PDB entry 6K3F | X-ray diffraction, 2.30 A resolution | chains E and F of the 12 polymer chains in the assembly

[Chain E (and F)]
Protein: Beta-arrestin-2
Organism: Rattus norvegicus
Notes: chain F of this document is another copy of the same molecule, construct and numbering; everything in this record applies to it too
Reference sequence: P29067 (ARRB2_RAT); residue numbers follow UniProt; this construct covers 1-356
Amino-acid sequence (377 residues; each row starts with the number of its first residue; numbers below 1 keep their minus sign (Met-20 is residue -20)):
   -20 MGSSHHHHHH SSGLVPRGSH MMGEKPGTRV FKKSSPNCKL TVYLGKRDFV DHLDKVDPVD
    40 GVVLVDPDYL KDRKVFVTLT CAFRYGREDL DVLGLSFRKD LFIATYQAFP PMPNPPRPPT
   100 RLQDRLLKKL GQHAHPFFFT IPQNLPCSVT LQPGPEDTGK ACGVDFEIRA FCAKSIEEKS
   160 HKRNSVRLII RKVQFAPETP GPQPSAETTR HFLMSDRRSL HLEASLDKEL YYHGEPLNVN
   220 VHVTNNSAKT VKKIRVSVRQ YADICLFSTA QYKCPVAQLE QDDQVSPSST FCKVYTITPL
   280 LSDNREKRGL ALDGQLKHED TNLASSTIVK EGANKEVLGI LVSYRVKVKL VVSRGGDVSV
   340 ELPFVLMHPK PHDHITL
Disordered / not traced: -20 to 7, 347-356 (chain F: -20 to 7, 175-181, 351-356)
Differences from the reference sequence: expression tag (-20 to 0)
Swiss-Prot annotation at these positions:
  - modified residue: Tyr48 (Phosphotyrosine), Pro176 (Hydroxyproline), Pro181 (Hydroxyproline)
  - mutagenesis: Lys11 to Lys12 (Transient ubiquitination; no stable endocytic complexes with AGTR1; impaired in scaffolding-activated ERK1/2), Lys18 (K18R: Promotes agonist-stimulated down-regulation of CHRM2 and CHRM1; no effect on internalization of CHRM2; when associated with R-107, R-108, R-207 and R-296), Val54 (V54A: Inhibits internalization of EDNRA and EDNRB), Lys107 (K107R: Promotes agonist-stimulated down-regulation of CHRM2 and CHRM1; no effect on internalization of CHRM2; when associated with R-18, R-108, R-207 and R-296), Lys108 (K108R: Promotes agonist-stimulated down-regulation of CHRM2 and CHRM1; no effect on internalization of CHRM2; when associated with R-18, R-107, R-207 and R-296), Ser198 (S198P: Greatly reduces interaction with MAPK10), Lys207 (K207R: Promotes agonist-stimulated down-regulation of CHRM2 and CHRM1; no effect on internalization of CHRM2; when associated with R-18, R-107, R-108 and R-296), Lys296 (K296R: Promotes agonist-stimulated down-regulation of CHRM2 and CHRM1; no effect on internalization of CHRM2; when associated with R-18, R-107, R-108 and R-207)

[How chain E and chain F interact]
Pairs across the interface - 25 pairs, chain E then chain F:
  Ser13(E) - Arg197(F)  hydrogen bond (backbone-side chain)
  Ser14(E) - Arg197(F)  hydrogen bond (backbone-side chain)
  Ser14(E) - Thr269(F)  hydrogen bond
  Pro15(E) - Arg197(F)
  Pro15(E) - His200(F)
  Pro15(E) - Thr223(F)
  Pro15(E) - Asn224(F)
  Pro15(E) - Asn225(F)  hydrogen bond (backbone-backbone)
  Pro15(E) - Thr269(F)
  Asn16(E) - Asn224(F)
  Asn16(E) - Asn225(F)
  Asn16(E) - Ser267(F)  hydrogen bond (backbone-side chain)
  Asn16(E) - Ser268(F)  hydrogen bond (side chain-backbone)
  Cys17(E) - Asn225(F)  hydrogen bond
  Lys18(E) - Ser267(F)
  Tyr48(E) - Ser265(F)  hydrogen bond
  Tyr48(E) - Pro266(F)
  Tyr48(E) - Ser267(F)
  Tyr48(E) - Ser268(F)  hydrogen bond
  Lys161(E) - Thr269(F)
  Arg162(E) - Ser265(F)
  Arg162(E) - Ser268(F)  hydrogen bond (backbone-side chain)
  Arg162(E) - Thr269(F)  hydrogen bond (backbone-backbone)
  Arg162(E) - Phe270(F)
  Asn163(E) - Thr269(F)
Other interface residues (no listed pair), chain E (11 interface residues in all): Ser164
Other interface residues (no listed pair), chain F (13 interface residues in all): Ser226, Gln263

[Summary]
11 residues of chain E face 13 of chain F across their interface; the contacts include 11 hydrogen bonds.
Polar contacts include Ser13(E)-Arg197(F), Ser14(E)-Arg197(F) and Ser14(E)-Thr269(F). From UniProt: 9
mutagenesis sites on chain E.
Both chains are Beta-arrestin-2 (Rattus norvegicus). Entry 6K3F (Crystal Structure of beta-Arrestin 2 in
Complex with CXCR7 Phosphopeptide) was determined by X-ray diffraction.
